PDB entry 7ZXE | electron microscopy, 3.50 A resolution | chains N and c of the 10 polymer chains in the assembly

== Chain N ==
Molecule: Non-template strand
Sequence (96 nucleotides; numbered -34 to 61; the number before each row is that of its first residue; numbers below 1 keep their minus sign (DG-34 is residue -34)):
   -34 GCAAGTGACCGTGTGTGTAAAGAGTGAGGCGTATGAGGCTGTGTCGGGGC
    16 AGAGGCACAACGTTTCATACTTACCTGGCAGGGGAGATACCATGAT
Not modelled in the structure: -34 to -27, 21-61

== Chain c ==
Name: snRNA-activating protein complex subunit 4
From: Homo sapiens
UniProt: Q5SXM2 (SNPC4_HUMAN); residues 1-1469 here = UniProt positions 1-1469
Sequence (1469 residues; row label = number of the first residue in the row):
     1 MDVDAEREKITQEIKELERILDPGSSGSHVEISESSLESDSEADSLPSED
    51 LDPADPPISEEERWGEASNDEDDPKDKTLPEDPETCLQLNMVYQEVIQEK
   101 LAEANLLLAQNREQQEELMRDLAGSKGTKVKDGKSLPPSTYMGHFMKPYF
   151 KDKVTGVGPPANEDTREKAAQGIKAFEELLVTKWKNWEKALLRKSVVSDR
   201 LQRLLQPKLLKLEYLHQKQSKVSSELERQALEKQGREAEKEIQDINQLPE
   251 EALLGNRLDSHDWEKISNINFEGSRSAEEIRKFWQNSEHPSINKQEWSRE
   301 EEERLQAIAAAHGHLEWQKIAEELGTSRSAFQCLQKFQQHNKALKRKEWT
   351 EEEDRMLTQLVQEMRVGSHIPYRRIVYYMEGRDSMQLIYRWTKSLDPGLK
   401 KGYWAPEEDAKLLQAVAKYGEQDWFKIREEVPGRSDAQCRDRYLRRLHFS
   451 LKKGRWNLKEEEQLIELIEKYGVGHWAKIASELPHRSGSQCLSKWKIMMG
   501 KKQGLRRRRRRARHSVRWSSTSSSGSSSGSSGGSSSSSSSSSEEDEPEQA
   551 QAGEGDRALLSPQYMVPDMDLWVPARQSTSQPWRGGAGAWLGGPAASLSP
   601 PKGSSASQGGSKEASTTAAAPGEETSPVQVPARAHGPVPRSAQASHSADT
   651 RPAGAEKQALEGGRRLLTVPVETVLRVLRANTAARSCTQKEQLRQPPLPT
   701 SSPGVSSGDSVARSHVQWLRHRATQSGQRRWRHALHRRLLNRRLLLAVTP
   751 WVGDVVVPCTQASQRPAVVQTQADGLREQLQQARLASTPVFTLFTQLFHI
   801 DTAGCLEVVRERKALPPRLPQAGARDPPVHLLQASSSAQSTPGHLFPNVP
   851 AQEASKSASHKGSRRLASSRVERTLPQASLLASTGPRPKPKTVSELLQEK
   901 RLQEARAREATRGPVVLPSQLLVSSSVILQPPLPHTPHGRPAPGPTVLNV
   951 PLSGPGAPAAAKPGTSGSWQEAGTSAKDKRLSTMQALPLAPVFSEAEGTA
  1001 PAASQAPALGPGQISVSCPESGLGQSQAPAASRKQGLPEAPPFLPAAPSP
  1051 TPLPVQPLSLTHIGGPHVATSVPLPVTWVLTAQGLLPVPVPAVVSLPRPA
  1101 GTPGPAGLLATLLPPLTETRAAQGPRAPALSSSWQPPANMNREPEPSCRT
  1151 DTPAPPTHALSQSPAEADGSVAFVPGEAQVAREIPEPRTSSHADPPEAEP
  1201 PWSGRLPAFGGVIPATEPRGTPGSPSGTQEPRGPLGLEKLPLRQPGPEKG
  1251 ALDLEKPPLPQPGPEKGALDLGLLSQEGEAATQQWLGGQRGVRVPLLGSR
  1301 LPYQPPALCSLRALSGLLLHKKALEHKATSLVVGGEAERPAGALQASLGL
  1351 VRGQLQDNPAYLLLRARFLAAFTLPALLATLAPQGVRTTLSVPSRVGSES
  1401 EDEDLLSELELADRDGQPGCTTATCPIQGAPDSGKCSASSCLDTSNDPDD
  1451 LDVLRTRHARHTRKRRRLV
Not modelled in the structure: 1-80, 126-140, 399-1469
Curated features (UniProtKB/Swiss-Prot):
  - DNA-binding region (H-T-H motif): Trp317 to Asn341, Trp424 to Leu447, Trp476 to Met499
  - modified residue: Ser68 (Phosphoserine), Ser599 (Phosphoserine), Ser626 (Phosphoserine), Thr1157 (Phosphothreonine), Ser1224 (Phosphoserine), Ser1398 (Phosphoserine), Ser1400 (Phosphoserine), Ser1440 (Phosphoserine)
  - natural variant: Lys185 (K185E: In NEDRSO; uncertain significance), Asp199 (D199N: In NEDRSO; uncertain significance), Gln386 (Q386R: In NEDRSO; uncertain significance), Asp441 (D441N: In NEDRSO; uncertain significance), Ile479 (I479T: In NEDRSO; uncertain significance), Arg810 to Val1469 (deletion: In NEDRSO), Gly967 (G967V: In NEDRSO; uncertain significance)
  - mutagenesis: Gln94 (Q94A: Abolishes SNAPC5 binding in the absence of SNAPC1. Minimal effect on SNAPC5 binding in the presence of SNAPC1; Q94L: Abolishes SNAPC5 binding in the absence of SNAPC1 ...), Gln115 (Q115L: Abolishes SNAPC5 binding in the absence of SNAPC1. Minimal effect on SNAPC5 binding in the presence of SNAPC1), Leu1314 (L1314A: Abolishes SNAPC2-binding), Leu1355 (L1355A: Abolishes SNAPC2-binding), Leu1362 (L1362A: Abolishes SNAPC2-binding), Leu1364 (L1364A: Abolishes SNAPC2-binding), Leu1369 (L1369A: Decreased binding to SNAPC2)

== Interface between chain N and chain c ==
Residue-residue contacts (8; chain N residue first):
  DG-24(N) - Tyr389(c)  hydrogen bond to the phosphate
  DT-23(N) - Tyr389(c)  base contact
  DG-13(N) - Lys185(c)  phosphate contact
  DA-12(N) - Thr182(c)  hydrogen bond to the phosphate
  DA-12(N) - Lys183(c)  hydrogen bond to the phosphate
  DA-12(N) - Lys185(c)  salt bridge to the phosphate
  DG-11(N) - Lys185(c)  phosphate contact
  DG-11(N) - Trp187(c)  phosphate contact
Also at the interface, not in a pair above, chain N (7 interface residues in all): DC-25, DC-5
Also at the interface, not in a pair above, chain c (6 interface residues in all): Leu122

== Summary ==
7 residues of chain N and 6 residues of chain c are in contact; the contacts include 3 hydrogen bonds and 1
salt bridge. Among the polar pairs are DG-24(N)-Tyr389(c), DA-12(N)-Thr182(c) and DA-12(N)-Lys183(c). Curated
annotation (UniProt) lists 7 mutagenesis sites on chain c.
Here chain N is Non-template strand and chain c is snRNA-activating protein complex subunit 4 (Homo sapiens).
Entry 7ZXE (Structure of SNAPc containing Pol II pre-initiation complex bound to U1 snRNA promoter (OC)) was
determined by electron microscopy together with 7ZWC from the same study.
